9AUF - chains A and B of the 5 polymer chains in the assembly; structure by electron microscopy, 2.73 A resolution.

Chain A:
Molecule: HNH nuclease domain-containing protein
Reference sequence: A0A1F8ZSN4 (A0A1F8ZSN4_9DELT); numbering as in UniProt (aligned over 1-747)
Amino-acid sequence (747 residues; each row starts with the number of its first residue):
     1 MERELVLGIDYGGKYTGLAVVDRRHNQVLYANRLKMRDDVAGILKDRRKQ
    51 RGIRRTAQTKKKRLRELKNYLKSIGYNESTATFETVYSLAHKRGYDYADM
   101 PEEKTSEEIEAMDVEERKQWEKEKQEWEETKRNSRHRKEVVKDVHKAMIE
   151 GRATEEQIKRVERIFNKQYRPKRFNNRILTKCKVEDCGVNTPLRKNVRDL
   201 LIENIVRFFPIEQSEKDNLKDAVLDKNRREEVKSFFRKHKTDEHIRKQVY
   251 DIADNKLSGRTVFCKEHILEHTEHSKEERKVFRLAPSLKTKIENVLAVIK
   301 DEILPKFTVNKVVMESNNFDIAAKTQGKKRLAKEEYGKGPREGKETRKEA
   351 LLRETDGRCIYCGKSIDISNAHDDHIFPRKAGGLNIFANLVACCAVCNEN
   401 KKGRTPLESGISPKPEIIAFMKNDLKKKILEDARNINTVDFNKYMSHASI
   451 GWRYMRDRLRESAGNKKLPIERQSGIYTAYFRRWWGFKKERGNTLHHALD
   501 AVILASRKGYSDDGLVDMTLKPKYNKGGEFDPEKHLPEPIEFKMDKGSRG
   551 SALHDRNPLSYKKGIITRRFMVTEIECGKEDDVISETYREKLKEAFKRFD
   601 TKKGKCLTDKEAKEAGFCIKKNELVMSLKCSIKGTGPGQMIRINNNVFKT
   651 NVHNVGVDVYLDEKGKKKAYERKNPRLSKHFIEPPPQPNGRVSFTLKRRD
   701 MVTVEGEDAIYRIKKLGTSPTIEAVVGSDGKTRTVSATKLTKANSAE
Unresolved in the structure: 1-43, 104-133, 187-189, 271-548, 744-747
Sequence notes: conflict Glu-529 (Gly in A0A1F8ZSN4), Pro-532 (Ser in A0A1F8ZSN4), Met-544 (Arg in A0A1F8ZSN4), Arg-549 (Lys in A0A1F8ZSN4)
Reported in the primary citation:
  - binding site for Non-Target Strand: Asn-651, Asn-654, Lys-715
  - binding site for 5' Target Strand: Lys-649
  - specificity-determining residues: Asn-651
  - conformationally variable residues (domain motion): Asp-96 to Arg-135
  - mutagenesis - K649A, N651A: abolished catalytic activity on in vivo DNA targeting
  - mutagenesis - N654A: abolished catalytic activity on DNA targeting
  - mutagenesis - G634P: abolished catalytic activity (DNA targeting activity)

Chain B:
Molecule: sgRNA
Sequence (158 nucleotides; each row starts with the number of its first residue):
     1 GACGCAUAAAGAUGAGACGCGUUACAGUUAAGGCUCUGAAAAGAGCCUUA
    51 AUUGUAAAACGCCUAUACAGUGAAGGGAUAUACGCUUGGGUUUGUCCAGC
   101 CUGAGCCUCUAUGCCAGAAAUGGCGCCUUCAUCGUGGGUUAGGACAUUUA
   151 AUUUUUUU
Unresolved in the structure: 147-158
Reported in the primary citation:
  - contacts within the chain: G77/G125 (hydrogen bond), A78/A80 (pi stacking)

Chain A / chain B interface:
Contacting residue pairs - 166 pairs, chain A then chain B:
  Leu-44(A) / U13(B)  hydrogen bond to the phosphate
  Leu-44(A) / G14(B)  phosphate contact
  Leu-44(A) / G142(B)  sugar contact
  Lys-45(A) / A12(B)  salt bridge to the phosphate
  Lys-45(A) / U13(B)  phosphate contact
  Arg-47(A) / A141(B)  salt bridge to the phosphate
  Arg-47(A) / G142(B)  phosphate contact
  Arg-48(A) / U13(B)  salt bridge to the phosphate
  Arg-48(A) / G14(B)  salt bridge to the phosphate
  Gln-50(A) / A59(B)  phosphate contact
  Gln-50(A) / A141(B)  hydrogen bond to the base
  Arg-51(A) / G14(B)  salt bridge to the phosphate
  Arg-51(A) / A15(B)  salt bridge to the phosphate
  Arg-54(A) / A59(B)  phosphate contact
  Arg-54(A) / U140(B)  salt bridge to the phosphate
  Arg-54(A) / A141(B)  salt bridge to the phosphate
  Arg-55(A) / A15(B)  salt bridge to the phosphate
  Arg-55(A) / G16(B)  salt bridge to the phosphate
  Arg-55(A) / C100(B)  hydrogen bond to the sugar
  Arg-55(A) / U139(B)  salt bridge to the phosphate
  Arg-55(A) / U140(B)  salt bridge to the phosphate
  Thr-56(A) / A17(B)  base contact
  Thr-56(A) / C18(B)  phosphate contact
  Gln-58(A) / U140(B)  base contact
  Thr-59(A) / A17(B)  hydrogen bond to the phosphate
  Lys-61(A) / A57(B)  phosphate contact
  Lys-61(A) / A58(B)  salt bridge to the phosphate
  Lys-62(A) / G137(B)  phosphate contact
  Lys-62(A) / G138(B)  salt bridge to the phosphate
  Arg-65(A) / G136(B)  sugar contact
  Arg-65(A) / G137(B)  salt bridge to the phosphate
  Glu-66(A) / G70(B)  sugar contact
  Tyr-87(A) / U55(B)  phosphate contact
  Tyr-87(A) / A56(B)  hydrogen bond to the phosphate
  Ser-88(A) / U55(B)  phosphate contact
  His-91(A) / U55(B)  salt bridge to the phosphate
  His-91(A) / A56(B)  salt bridge to the phosphate
  Lys-92(A) / G19(B)  phosphate contact
  Lys-92(A) / C20(B)  salt bridge to the phosphate
  Arg-93(A) / A17(B)  hydrogen bond to the phosphate
  Arg-93(A) / C18(B)  salt bridge to the phosphate
  Arg-93(A) / G19(B)  phosphate contact
  Gly-94(A) / C18(B)  hydrogen bond to the phosphate
  Gly-94(A) / G19(B)  hydrogen bond to the phosphate
  Tyr-95(A) / C18(B)  sugar contact
  Ser-134(A) / C18(B)  hydrogen bond to the sugar
  Ser-134(A) / G19(B)  phosphate contact
  Arg-137(A) / C18(B)  sugar contact
  Arg-160(A) / U71(B)  sugar contact
  Lys-167(A) / G70(B)  salt bridge to the phosphate
  Gln-168(A) / G16(B)  hydrogen bond to the sugar
  Gln-168(A) / A17(B)  phosphate contact
  Tyr-169(A) / A17(B)  phosphate contact
  Arg-170(A) / G16(B)  salt bridge to the phosphate
  Arg-170(A) / A17(B)  hydrogen bond to the phosphate
  Arg-170(A) / G138(B)  salt bridge to the phosphate
  Arg-170(A) / U139(B)  salt bridge to the phosphate
  Lys-172(A) / G16(B)  sugar contact
  Arg-173(A) / A15(B)  sugar contact
  Arg-173(A) / C83(B)  salt bridge to the phosphate
  Arg-173(A) / C101(B)  salt bridge to the phosphate
  Arg-173(A) / U102(B)  salt bridge to the phosphate
  Phe-174(A) / C83(B)  base contact
  Asn-175(A) / C83(B)  hydrogen bond to the base
  Asn-175(A) / A111(B)  sugar contact
  Asn-175(A) / U112(B)  sugar contact
  Asn-176(A) / C83(B)  hydrogen bond to the base
  Asn-176(A) / G84(B)  hydrogen bond to the sugar
  Asn-176(A) / U110(B)  hydrogen bond to the sugar
  Asn-176(A) / A111(B)  sugar contact
  Arg-177(A) / C83(B)  hydrogen bond to the base
  Arg-177(A) / C101(B)  salt bridge to the phosphate
  Leu-179(A) / G84(B)  phosphate contact
  Leu-179(A) / C85(B)  phosphate contact
  Lys-181(A) / C85(B)  salt bridge to the phosphate
  Lys-183(A) / C3(B)  hydrogen bond to the phosphate
  Lys-183(A) / G4(B)  salt bridge to the phosphate
  Asn-190(A) / G84(B)  hydrogen bond to the phosphate
  Asn-190(A) / C85(B)  phosphate contact
  Asn-190(A) / C109(B)  hydrogen bond to the base
  Asn-190(A) / U110(B)  sugar contact
  Thr-191(A) / U110(B)  sugar contact
  Pro-192(A) / U110(B)  phosphate contact
  Pro-192(A) / A111(B)  phosphate contact
  Leu-193(A) / U110(B)  phosphate contact
  Leu-193(A) / A111(B)  hydrogen bond to the phosphate
  Arg-194(A) / A6(B)  salt bridge to the phosphate
  Arg-194(A) / U7(B)  salt bridge to the phosphate
  Lys-195(A) / U112(B)  salt bridge to the phosphate
  Asn-196(A) / A111(B)  hydrogen bond to the phosphate
  Asn-196(A) / U112(B)  hydrogen bond to the phosphate
  Leu-201(A) / C5(B)  phosphate contact
  Leu-201(A) / A6(B)  phosphate contact
  Asn-204(A) / G4(B)  sugar contact
  Asn-204(A) / C5(B)  sugar contact
  Gln-248(A) / C5(B)  hydrogen bond to the base
  Gln-248(A) / A6(B)  sugar contact
  Asp-251(A) / A6(B)  phosphate contact
  Asp-251(A) / U7(B)  sugar contact
  Ile-252(A) / A6(B)  sugar contact
  Asn-255(A) / U7(B)  phosphate contact
  Leu-257(A) / U7(B)  phosphate contact
  Arg-260(A) / U110(B)  hydrogen bond to the sugar
  Thr-261(A) / C5(B)  phosphate contact
  Val-262(A) / G4(B)  phosphate contact
  Val-262(A) / C5(B)  hydrogen bond to the phosphate
  Phe-263(A) / G4(B)  sugar contact
  Lys-265(A) / U110(B)  salt bridge to the phosphate
  Gly-550(A) / G142(B)  phosphate contact
  Gly-550(A) / G143(B)  hydrogen bond to the phosphate
  Ser-551(A) / A59(B)  hydrogen bond to the base
  Ser-551(A) / A141(B)  sugar contact
  Ser-551(A) / G142(B)  hydrogen bond to the phosphate
  Ser-551(A) / G143(B)  phosphate contact
  Ala-552(A) / A59(B)  base contact
  Ala-552(A) / A141(B)  sugar contact
  Leu-553(A) / A59(B)  hydrogen bond to the base
  Leu-553(A) / C60(B)  base contact
  His-554(A) / A59(B)  hydrogen bond to the sugar
  His-554(A) / A141(B)  base contact
  Arg-556(A) / A141(B)  base contact
  Asn-557(A) / G21(B)  hydrogen bond to the base
  Asn-557(A) / U22(B)  sugar contact
  Pro-558(A) / U22(B)  hydrogen bond to the sugar
  Pro-558(A) / U23(B)  sugar contact
  Leu-559(A) / U23(B)  sugar contact
  Ser-560(A) / U23(B)  phosphate contact
  Ser-560(A) / A24(B)  hydrogen bond to the phosphate
  Lys-562(A) / A24(B)  salt bridge to the phosphate
  Lys-562(A) / C25(B)  salt bridge to the phosphate
  Arg-568(A) / U22(B)  phosphate contact
  Arg-568(A) / U23(B)  phosphate contact
  Arg-569(A) / U22(B)  salt bridge to the phosphate
  Arg-569(A) / U23(B)  salt bridge to the phosphate
  Arg-569(A) / A51(B)  salt bridge to the phosphate
  Ser-585(A) / U49(B)  hydrogen bond to the sugar
  Tyr-588(A) / U49(B)  sugar contact
  Tyr-588(A) / A50(B)  sugar contact
  Lys-620(A) / G21(B)  salt bridge to the phosphate
  Lys-620(A) / A51(B)  phosphate contact
  Lys-620(A) / U52(B)  phosphate contact
  Lys-621(A) / U52(B)  hydrogen bond to the phosphate
  Lys-621(A) / U53(B)  salt bridge to the phosphate
  Asn-622(A) / C20(B)  hydrogen bond to the phosphate
  Asn-622(A) / G21(B)  hydrogen bond to the phosphate
  Leu-624(A) / C20(B)  sugar contact
  Met-626(A) / A50(B)  phosphate contact
  Met-626(A) / A51(B)  phosphate contact
  Ser-627(A) / U22(B)  hydrogen bond to the phosphate
  Ser-627(A) / A50(B)  phosphate contact
  Ser-627(A) / A51(B)  hydrogen bond to the phosphate
  Leu-628(A) / A50(B)  phosphate contact
  Lys-629(A) / U49(B)  salt bridge to the phosphate
  Lys-629(A) / A50(B)  hydrogen bond to the phosphate
  Ile-643(A) / A59(B)  sugar contact
  Ile-643(A) / C60(B)  sugar contact
  Asn-644(A) / A57(B)  hydrogen bond to the sugar
  Asn-645(A) / U23(B)  hydrogen bond to the base
  Asn-645(A) / A24(B)  hydrogen bond to the sugar
  Asn-645(A) / A57(B)  sugar contact
  Asn-646(A) / U23(B)  hydrogen bond to the sugar
  Asn-646(A) / A57(B)  hydrogen bond to the base
  Arg-676(A) / A59(B)  base contact
  Arg-676(A) / C60(B)  hydrogen bond to the sugar
  Lys-679(A) / G61(B)  salt bridge to the phosphate
  His-680(A) / C60(B)  hydrogen bond to the phosphate
Also at the interface, not in a pair above, chain A (100 interface residues in all): Lys-60, Arg-63, Leu-64, Pro-171, Ile-178, Ile-205, Asp-555, Tyr-561, Lys-563, Met-571, Ile-584, Val-647, Phe-648
Also at the interface, not in a pair above, chain B (56 interface residues in all): U48, G54, A69, A82, A98

Summary:
The interface between chain A and chain B involves 100 residues on one side and 56 on the other; the contacts
include 47 hydrogen bonds and 42 salt bridges. Polar contacts include Gln-50(A)/A141(B), Asn-175(A)/C83(B) and
Asn-176(A)/C83(B). The paper reports a binding site for Non-Target Strand at Asn-651(A), Asn-654(A) and
Lys-715(A); K649A and N651A of chain A abolish catalytic activity on in vivo DNA targeting; 4 substitutions
were tested in all.
Chain A is HNH nuclease domain-containing protein and chain B is sgRNA; the structure, Cas9d 20bp R-loop
Complex, was determined by electron microscopy, deposited together with 8W2S and 8W2Z.
